8JQB - chains F and H of the 8 polymer chains in the assembly; structure by electron microscopy, 3.20 A resolution.

Chain F (and H):
Molecule: Gabija protein GajB
From: Bacillus cereus VD045
Notes: chain H of this document is another copy of the same molecule, construct and numbering; everything in this record applies to it too
Reference sequence: J8HQ06 (GAJB_BACC6); residues 6-499 here correspond to UniProt positions 1-494 (UniProt number = residue number - 5)
Chain sequence (499 residues; each row starts with the number of its first residue):
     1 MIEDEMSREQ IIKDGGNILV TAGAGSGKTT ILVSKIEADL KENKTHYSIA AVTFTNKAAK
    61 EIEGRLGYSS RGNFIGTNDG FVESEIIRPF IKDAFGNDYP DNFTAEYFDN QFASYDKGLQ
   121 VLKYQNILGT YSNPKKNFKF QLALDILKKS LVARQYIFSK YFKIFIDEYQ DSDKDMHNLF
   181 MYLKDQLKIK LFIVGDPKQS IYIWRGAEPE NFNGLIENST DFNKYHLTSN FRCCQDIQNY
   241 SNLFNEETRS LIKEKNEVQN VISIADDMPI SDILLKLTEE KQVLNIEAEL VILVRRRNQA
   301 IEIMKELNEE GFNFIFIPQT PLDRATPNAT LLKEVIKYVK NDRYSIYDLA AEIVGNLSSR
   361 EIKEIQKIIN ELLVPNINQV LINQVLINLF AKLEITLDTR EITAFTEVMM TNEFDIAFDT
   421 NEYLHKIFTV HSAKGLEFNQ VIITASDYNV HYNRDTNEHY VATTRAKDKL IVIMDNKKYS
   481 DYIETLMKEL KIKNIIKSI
Sequence notes: initiating methionine (1); expression tag (2-5)
Curated features (UniProtKB/Swiss-Prot):
  - binding site (ATP): Ala22 to Thr29
  - site (Interaction with GajA): Val152, Gln155

Chain F / chain H interface:
Contacting residue pairs - 26 pairs, chain F then chain H:
  Lys92(F) - Arg360(H)
  Asn97(F) - Arg360(H)
  Asn97(F) - Lys363(H)
  Asp98(F) - Arg360(H)  hydrogen bond (backbone-side chain)
  Tyr99(F) - Arg360(H)
  Pro100(F) - Arg360(H)
  Asn102(F) - Asn102(H)  hydrogen bond
  Phe103(F) - Asn102(H)
  Thr104(F) - Asn102(H)  hydrogen bond
  Thr104(F) - Asn126(H)
  Tyr124(F) - Asp109(H)
  Tyr124(F) - Ile127(H)
  Gln125(F) - Gln125(H)
  Gln125(F) - Asn126(H)
  Gln125(F) - Ile127(H)
  Asn126(F) - Thr104(H)  hydrogen bond
  Asn126(F) - Asn126(H)
  Ile127(F) - Tyr124(H)
  Ile127(F) - Gln125(H)
  Ile127(F) - Asn126(H)
  Arg360(F) - Lys92(H)
  Arg360(F) - Asn97(H)
  Arg360(F) - Asp98(H)  hydrogen bond (side chain-backbone)
  Arg360(F) - Tyr99(H)
  Arg360(F) - Pro100(H)
  Lys363(F) - Asn97(H)
Also at the interface, not in a pair above, chain F (15 interface residues in all): Lys123
Also at the interface, not in a pair above, chain H (16 interface residues in all): Phe103, Lys123

In short:
15 residues of chain F face 16 of chain H across their interface, with 5 hydrogen bonds. Polar pairs include
Asp98(F)-Arg360(H), Asn102(F)-Asn102(H) and Thr104(F)-Asn102(H). Curated annotation (UniProt) lists 8
ATP-binding residues on chain F.
Chain F and chain H are both Gabija protein GajB (Bacillus cereus VD045); the structure, Structure of Gabija
GajA-GajB 4:4 Complex, was determined by electron microscopy (same publication as 8JQC, 8WY5, 8X51 and 8X5N).
